PDB entry 9JJI | electron microscopy, 3.40 A resolution | chains B and C of the 4 polymer chains in the assembly

Chain B (and C):
Name: Capsid protein
Organism: Rabbit hemorrhagic disease virus 2
Notes: chain C of this document is another copy of the same molecule, construct and numbering; everything in this record applies to it too
Reference sequence: A0A3S8Q1D6 (A0A3S8Q1D6_RHDV); numbering as in UniProt (aligned over 38-579)
Sequence (542 residues; numbered 38 to 579; the number before each row is that of its first residue):
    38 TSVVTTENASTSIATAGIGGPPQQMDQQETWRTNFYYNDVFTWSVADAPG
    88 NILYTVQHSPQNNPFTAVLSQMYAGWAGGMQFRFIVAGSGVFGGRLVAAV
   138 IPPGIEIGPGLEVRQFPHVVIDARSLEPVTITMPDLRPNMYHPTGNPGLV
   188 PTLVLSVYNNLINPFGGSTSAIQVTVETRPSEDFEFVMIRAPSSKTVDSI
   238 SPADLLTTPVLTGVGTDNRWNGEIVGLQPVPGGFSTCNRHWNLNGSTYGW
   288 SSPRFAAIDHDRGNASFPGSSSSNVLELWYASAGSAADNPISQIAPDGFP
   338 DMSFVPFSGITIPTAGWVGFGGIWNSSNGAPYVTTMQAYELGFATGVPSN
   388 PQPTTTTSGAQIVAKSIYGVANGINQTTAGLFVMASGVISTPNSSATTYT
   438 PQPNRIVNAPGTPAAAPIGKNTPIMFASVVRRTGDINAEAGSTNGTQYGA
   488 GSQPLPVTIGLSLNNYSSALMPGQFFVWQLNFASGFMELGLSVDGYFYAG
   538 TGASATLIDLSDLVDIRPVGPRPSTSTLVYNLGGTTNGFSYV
Unresolved in the structure: 38-65, 230-237, 306-309, 570-579 (chain C: 38-65, 234-579)
Sequence notes: conflict Met62 (Val in A0A3S8Q1D6), Ile347 (Thr in A0A3S8Q1D6)

Chain B / chain C interface:
Contacting residue pairs - 37 pairs, chain B then chain C:
  Phe72(B) - His155(C)
  Tyr73(B) - Gln152(C)
  Tyr74(B) - Arg151(C)
  Tyr74(B) - Gln152(C)  hydrogen bond (backbone-side chain)
  Pro101(B) - Gln152(C)
  Phe102(B) - Gln152(C)
  Ile122(B) - Arg132(C)
  Val123(B) - Arg132(C)  hydrogen bond (backbone-side chain)
  Ala124(B) - Asn196(C)
  Gly125(B) - Gly130(C)
  Gly125(B) - Arg161(C)  hydrogen bond (backbone-side chain)
  Ser126(B) - Val128(C)
  Ser126(B) - Phe129(C)
  Ser126(B) - Arg161(C)
  Gly127(B) - Gly127(C)  hydrogen bond (backbone-backbone)
  Val128(B) - Pro201(C)  hydrophobic
  Arg161(B) - Arg161(C)  hydrogen bond (backbone-side chain)
  Ser162(B) - Arg132(C)
  Ser162(B) - Arg161(C)  hydrogen bond (backbone-side chain)
  Leu163(B) - Arg132(C)  hydrogen bond (backbone-side chain)
  Leu163(B) - Arg161(C)
  Thr206(B) - Pro201(C)
  Gln210(B) - Asn196(C)  hydrogen bond
  Gln210(B) - Asn197(C)  hydrogen bond
  Thr212(B) - Tyr195(C)
  Thr212(B) - Asn196(C)  hydrogen bond
  Glu214(B) - His155(C)  salt bridge
  Glu214(B) - Tyr195(C)  hydrogen bond
  Gln516(B) - Pro86(C)
  Asn518(B) - Ala85(C)
  Asn518(B) - Asn88(C)
  Gly522(B) - Ala83(C)
  Phe523(B) - Ala85(C)  hydrophobic
  Asp552(B) - Pro146(C)
  Arg554(B) - Glu149(C)  salt bridge
  Arg554(B) - Arg151(C)
  Asn568(B) - Val82(C)
Interface residues without a listed pair, chain B (29 interface residues in all): Asn71, Ile209, Ser521
Interface residues without a listed pair, chain C (25 interface residues in all): Gly131, Phe153, Pro154, Asp159, Ile199

Overview:
29 residues of chain B face 25 of chain C across their interface; the contacts include 11 hydrogen bonds and 2
salt bridges. Polar pairs include Glu214(B)-His155(C), Arg554(B)-Glu149(C) and Tyr74(B)-Gln152(C).
Chain B and chain C are both Capsid protein (Rabbit hemorrhagic disease virus 2); the structure, Local
refinement of RHDV GI.2 T=1 VLP, was determined by electron microscopy, deposited together with 9JJG, 9JJH and
9JJJ.
